Entry 7S6Q (X-ray diffraction, 1.96 A resolution); this record covers chains A and C of the 8 polymer chains in the assembly.

Chain A:
Name: Methane monooxygenase component A alpha chain
From: Methylosinus trichosporium OB3b
Notes: EC 1.-.-.-
UniProt: A0A2D2D5X0 (A0A2D2D5X0_METTR); residue numbers follow UniProt; this construct covers 12-526
Amino-acid sequence (515 residues; row label = number of the first residue in the row):
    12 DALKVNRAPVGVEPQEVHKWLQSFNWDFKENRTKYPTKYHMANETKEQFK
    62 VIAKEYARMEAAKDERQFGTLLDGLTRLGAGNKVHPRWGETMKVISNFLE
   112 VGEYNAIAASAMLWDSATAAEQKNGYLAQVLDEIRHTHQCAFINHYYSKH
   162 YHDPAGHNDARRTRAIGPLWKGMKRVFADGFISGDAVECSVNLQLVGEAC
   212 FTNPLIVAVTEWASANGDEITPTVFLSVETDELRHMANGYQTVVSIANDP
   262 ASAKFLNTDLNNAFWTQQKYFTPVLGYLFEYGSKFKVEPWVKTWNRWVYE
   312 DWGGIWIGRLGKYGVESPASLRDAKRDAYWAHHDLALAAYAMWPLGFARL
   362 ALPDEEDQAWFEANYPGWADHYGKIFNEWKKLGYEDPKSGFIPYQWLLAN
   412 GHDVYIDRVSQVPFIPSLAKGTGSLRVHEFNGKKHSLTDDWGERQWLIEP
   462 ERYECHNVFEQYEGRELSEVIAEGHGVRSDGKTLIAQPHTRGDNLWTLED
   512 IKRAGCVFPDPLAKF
Bound ions: Fe ion site 1: Glu114, Glu144, His147 (together with benzoic acid); Fe ion site 2: Glu144, Glu209, Glu243, His246 (together with benzoic acid)
Small-molecule neighbours: benzoic acid (BEZ): Leu110, Gly113, Glu114, Ala117, Glu144, His147, Phe188, Phe192, Leu204, Gly208, Glu209, Thr213, Leu216, Glu243, His246
What the authors report for this chain:
  - conformationally variable residues (helix shift, loop rearrangement, side-chain flip): Thr56 to Ile63, Thr129 to Val141, Glu240 to Asn249
  - contacts within the chain: Asp143-His246 (hydrogen bond), Tyr67-Asp143 (hydrogen bond), Asp143-Arg245 (salt bridge)
  - Fe ion coordination: His246

Chain C:
Name: Methane monooxygenase gamma chain
From: Methylosinus trichosporium OB3b
UniProt: A0A2D2D0T0 (A0A2D2D0T0_METTR); residue numbers follow UniProt; this construct covers 2-169
Amino-acid sequence (168 residues; row label = number of the first residue in the row):
     2 AKREPIHDNSIRTEWEAKIAKLTSVDQATKFIQDFRLAYTSPFRKSYDID
    52 VDYQYIERKIEEKLSVLKTEKLPVADLITKATTGEDAAAVEATWIAKIKA
   102 AKSKYEAERIHIEFRQLYKPPVLPVNVFLRTDAALGTVLMEIRNTDYYGT
   152 PLEGLRKERGVKVLHLQA

How chain A and chain C interact:
Pairs across the interface (95):
  Lys45(A) - Ala134(C)
  Pro47(A) - Ala134(C)
  Pro47(A) - Thr138(C)
  Pro47(A) - Met141(C)
  Thr48(A) - Thr138(C)
  Thr48(A) - Met141(C)
  Lys49(A) - Met141(C)
  Lys49(A) - Asn145(C)
  His51(A) - Glu142(C)  salt bridge
  Asp196(A) - Met141(C)
  Phe266(A) - Asn145(C)
  Thr269(A) - Tyr148(C)
  Thr269(A) - Tyr149(C)
  Asp270(A) - Asn145(C)
  Asn272(A) - Tyr149(C)  hydrogen bond
  Asn273(A) - Tyr148(C)
  Asn273(A) - Tyr149(C)  hydrogen bond
  Phe425(A) - Gln168(C)
  Pro427(A) - Gln168(C)
  Ser435(A) - Gln168(C)
  Leu436(A) - His166(C)
  Leu436(A) - Leu167(C)
  Leu436(A) - Gln168(C)  hydrogen bond (backbone-side chain)
  Arg437(A) - Leu153(C)
  Arg437(A) - His166(C)
  Arg437(A) - Leu167(C)
  Val438(A) - Val164(C)
  Val438(A) - Leu165(C)  hydrogen bond (backbone-backbone)
  Val438(A) - His166(C)  hydrogen bond (backbone-backbone)
  His439(A) - Arg157(C)
  His439(A) - Val162(C)
  His439(A) - Lys163(C)
  His439(A) - Val164(C)
  Glu440(A) - Val162(C)
  Glu440(A) - Lys163(C)  hydrogen bond (backbone-backbone)
  Glu440(A) - Leu165(C)
  Phe441(A) - Pro43(C)
  Phe441(A) - Phe44(C)  hydrophobic
  Phe441(A) - Arg160(C)
  Asn442(A) - Pro43(C)  hydrogen bond (side chain-backbone)
  Asn442(A) - Phe44(C)
  Asn442(A) - Arg45(C)  hydrogen bond (side chain-backbone)
  Asn442(A) - Tyr48(C)
  Lys444(A) - Tyr48(C)
  Lys444(A) - Asp51(C)  salt bridge
  Lys445(A) - Leu165(C)
  Asp451(A) - Leu153(C)
  Trp452(A) - Tyr149(C)  hydrophobic
  Glu454(A) - Leu153(C)
  Glu454(A) - Arg157(C)  salt bridge
  Arg455(A) - Tyr148(C)  hydrogen bond (side chain-backbone)
  Arg455(A) - Tyr149(C)
  Arg455(A) - Thr151(C)  hydrogen bond (side chain-backbone)
  Arg455(A) - Leu153(C)
  Arg455(A) - Leu156(C)
  Gln456(A) - Tyr148(C)
  Trp457(A) - Val162(C)  hydrophobic
  Leu458(A) - Leu153(C)  hydrophobic
  Leu458(A) - Leu156(C)  hydrophobic
  Leu458(A) - Arg157(C)
  Leu458(A) - Arg160(C)  hydrogen bond (backbone-side chain)
  Ile459(A) - Glu109(C)
  Ile459(A) - Arg144(C)  hydrogen bond (backbone-side chain)
  Ile459(A) - Tyr148(C)
  Ile459(A) - Leu156(C)  hydrophobic
  Ile459(A) - Arg160(C)  hydrogen bond (backbone-side chain)
  Glu460(A) - Arg144(C)
  Glu460(A) - Tyr148(C)  hydrogen bond
  Pro461(A) - Pro43(C)
  Pro461(A) - Arg160(C)
  Glu462(A) - Pro43(C)
  Glu462(A) - Ile113(C)
  Glu462(A) - Arg144(C)  salt bridge
  Glu465(A) - Ser42(C)
  Glu465(A) - Pro43(C)
  Glu465(A) - Arg45(C)  salt bridge
  His467(A) - Asp51(C)  salt bridge
  His467(A) - Gln55(C)
  Glu471(A) - Arg4(C)
  Glu471(A) - Val52(C)
  Gln472(A) - Arg4(C)
  Gln472(A) - Ile7(C)
  Gln472(A) - Val52(C)
  Glu474(A) - Ala2(C)  hydrogen bond (side chain-backbone)
  Glu474(A) - Lys3(C)
  Glu474(A) - Arg4(C)  hydrogen bond (backbone-backbone)
  Gly475(A) - Ala2(C)
  Gly475(A) - Lys3(C)
  Arg476(A) - Arg4(C)
  Arg476(A) - Glu5(C)
  Arg476(A) - Ile7(C)
  Glu484(A) - Pro6(C)
  Glu484(A) - Ile7(C)  hydrogen bond (side chain-backbone)
  Phe526(A) - Leu165(C)
  Phe526(A) - His166(C)
Other interface residues (no listed pair), chain A (46 interface residues in all): Tyr46, Gly434, Tyr473
Other interface residues (no listed pair), chain C (44 interface residues in all): His8, Tyr54, Lys105, Gly137, Leu140, Gly150, Pro152, Gly161

In short:
Chain A and chain C form an interface of 46 and 44 residues respectively, with 17 hydrogen bonds and 6 salt
bridges. Polar contacts include His51(A)-Glu142(C), Lys444(A)-Asp51(C) and Glu454(A)-Arg157(C). Chain A binds
benzoic acid. From the paper: Fe ion coordination by His246(A); conformational variability at Thr56(A),
Thr129(A) and Glu240(A).
Chain A is Methane monooxygenase component A alpha chain and chain C is Methane monooxygenase gamma chain,
both from Methylosinus trichosporium OB3b; the structure, Complex structure of Methane monooxygenase
hydroxylase and regulatory subunit DBL2, was determined by X-ray diffraction (same publication as 7S6R, 7S6S,
7S6T and 7S7H).
